6ZNZ - chains BBB and CCC of the 3 polymer chains in the assembly; structure by X-ray diffraction, 1.89 A resolution.

== Chain BBB ==
Name: Urease subunit beta
Organism: Sporosarcina pasteurii
Notes: EC 3.5.1.5
Reference sequence: P41021 (URE2_SPOPA); residue numbers follow UniProt; this construct covers 5-126
Sequence (122 residues; each row starts with the number of its first residue):
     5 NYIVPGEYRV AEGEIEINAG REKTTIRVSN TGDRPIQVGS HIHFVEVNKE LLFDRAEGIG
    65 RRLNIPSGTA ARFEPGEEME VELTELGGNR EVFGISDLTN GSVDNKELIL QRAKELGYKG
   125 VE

== Chain CCC ==
Name: Urease subunit alpha
Organism: Sporosarcina pasteurii
Notes: EC 3.5.1.5
Reference sequence: A0A0H3YL32 (A0A0H3YL32_SPOPA); residues 1-570 here = UniProt positions 1-570
Sequence (570 residues; row label = number of the first residue in the row):
     1 MKINRQQYAE SYGPTVGDQV RLADTDLWIE VEKDYTTYGD EANFGGGKVL REGMGENGTY
    61 TRTENVLDLL LTNALILDYT GIYKADIGVK DGYIVGIGKG GNPDIMDGVT PNMIVGTATE
   121 VIAAEGKIVT AGGIDTHVHF INPDQVDVAL ANGITTLFGG GTGPAEGSKA TTVTPGPWNI
   181 EKMLKSTEGL PINVGILGKG HGSSIAPIME QIDAGAAGLK IHEDWGATPA SIDRSLTVAD
   241 EADVQVAIHS DTLNEAGFLE DTLRAINGRV IHSFHVEGAG GGHAPDIMAM AGHPNVLPSS
   301 TNPTRPFTVN TIDEHLDMLM VCHHLKQNIP EDVAFADSRI RPETIAAEDI LHDLGIISMM
   361 STDALAMGRA GEMVLRTWQT ADKMKKQRGP LAEEKNGSDN FRAKRYVSKY TINPAIAQGI
   421 AHEVGSIEEG KFADLVLWEP KFFGVKADRV IKGGIIAYAQ IGDPSASIPT PQPVMGRRMY
   481 GTVGDLIHDT NITFMSKSSI QQGVPAKLGL KRRIGTVKNC RNIGKKDMKW NDVTTDIDIN
   541 PETYEVKVDG EVLTCEPVKE LPMAQRYFLF
Modified / non-standard residues: Lys220 (lysine nz-carboxylic acid; KCX); Cys322 (4-methylcatechol cysteine; QNQ)
Bound ions: Ni2+ site 1: His137, His139, Lys220, Asp363 (together with hydroxide ion); Ni2+ site 2: Lys220, His249, His275 (together with hydroxide ion)
Ligand contacts: hydroxide ion (OH): His137, His139, Lys220, His222, His249, His275, Gly280, Asp363

== Chain BBB / chain CCC interface ==
Contacting residue pairs - 96 pairs, chain BBB then chain CCC:
  Ile7(BBB) - Arg21(CCC)
  Ile7(BBB) - Asp24(CCC)
  Ile7(BBB) - Asp26(CCC)
  Val8(BBB) - Arg21(CCC)  hydrogen bond (backbone-side chain)
  Pro9(BBB) - Ala23(CCC)
  Pro9(BBB) - Lys441(CCC)
  Pro9(BBB) - Tyr567(CCC)
  Gly10(BBB) - Val20(CCC)
  Gly10(BBB) - Arg21(CCC)
  Gly10(BBB) - Ala23(CCC)  hydrogen bond (backbone-backbone)
  Gly10(BBB) - Pro440(CCC)
  Gly10(BBB) - Lys441(CCC)
  Glu11(BBB) - Val20(CCC)
  Glu11(BBB) - Arg21(CCC)  salt bridge
  Glu11(BBB) - Trp28(CCC)
  Tyr12(BBB) - Ala9(CCC)
  Tyr12(BBB) - Pro14(CCC)
  Tyr12(BBB) - Gln19(CCC)
  Tyr12(BBB) - Val20(CCC)  hydrophobic
  Tyr12(BBB) - Gly126(CCC)
  Arg13(BBB) - Asp18(CCC)
  Arg13(BBB) - Gln19(CCC)  hydrogen bond
  Arg13(BBB) - Trp28(CCC)
  Val14(BBB) - Arg5(CCC)
  Val14(BBB) - Gln6(CCC)
  Val14(BBB) - Ala9(CCC)  hydrophobic
  Val14(BBB) - Asp18(CCC)
  Ala15(BBB) - Arg5(CCC)
  Ala15(BBB) - Gly17(CCC)
  Ala15(BBB) - Asp18(CCC)  hydrogen bond (backbone-side chain)
  Glu16(BBB) - Arg5(CCC)  hydrogen bond (backbone-side chain)
  Gly17(BBB) - Arg5(CCC)
  Glu18(BBB) - Lys2(CCC)
  Glu18(BBB) - Ile3(CCC)
  Ile19(BBB) - Lys2(CCC)
  Ile19(BBB) - Ile3(CCC)  hydrogen bond (backbone-backbone)
  Ile19(BBB) - Arg5(CCC)
  Ile19(BBB) - Tyr8(CCC)  hydrophobic
  Ile19(BBB) - Thr15(CCC)
  Ile19(BBB) - Tyr38(CCC)  hydrophobic
  Glu20(BBB) - Met1(CCC)
  Glu20(BBB) - Lys2(CCC)
  Glu20(BBB) - Tyr38(CCC)
  Ile21(BBB) - Met1(CCC)  hydrogen bond (backbone-backbone)
  Ile21(BBB) - Ile3(CCC)  hydrophobic
  Ile21(BBB) - Tyr38(CCC)
  Ile21(BBB) - Gly39(CCC)
  Asn22(BBB) - Tyr38(CCC)  hydrogen bond (backbone-backbone)
  Asn22(BBB) - Gly39(CCC)
  Arg25(BBB) - Asp40(CCC)  salt bridge
  Arg25(BBB) - Asp107(CCC)  salt bridge
  Gly43(BBB) - Gly47(CCC)
  Gly43(BBB) - Arg51(CCC)
  Ser44(BBB) - Val49(CCC)
  His45(BBB) - Gly39(CCC)  hydrogen bond (side chain-backbone)
  His45(BBB) - Asp40(CCC)  salt bridge
  His45(BBB) - Val49(CCC)
  His45(BBB) - Met54(CCC)
  His45(BBB) - Ile105(CCC)
  Ile46(BBB) - Met54(CCC)  hydrophobic
  Arg66(BBB) - Gly39(CCC)  hydrogen bond (side chain-backbone)
  Arg66(BBB) - Asp40(CCC)  salt bridge
  Asn68(BBB) - Met1(CCC)
  Pro70(BBB) - Ile3(CCC)  hydrophobic
  Pro70(BBB) - Tyr12(CCC)
  Ser71(BBB) - Tyr12(CCC)  hydrogen bond (backbone-side chain)
  Ser71(BBB) - Gly39(CCC)
  Ser71(BBB) - Glu41(CCC)  hydrogen bond (side chain-backbone)
  Ser71(BBB) - Asn43(CCC)  hydrogen bond
  Ser71(BBB) - Val49(CCC)
  Gly72(BBB) - Asn43(CCC)
  Gly72(BBB) - Gly47(CCC)
  Gly72(BBB) - Lys48(CCC)  hydrogen bond (backbone-side chain)
  Gly72(BBB) - Val49(CCC)
  Thr73(BBB) - Gly47(CCC)
  Leu90(BBB) - Ile105(CCC)
  Gly91(BBB) - Asp104(CCC)
  Gly91(BBB) - Ile105(CCC)  hydrogen bond (backbone-backbone)
  Gly91(BBB) - Met106(CCC)
  Gly91(BBB) - Asp107(CCC)
  Gly92(BBB) - Pro103(CCC)
  Gly92(BBB) - Ile105(CCC)
  Gly92(BBB) - Met106(CCC)  hydrogen bond (backbone-backbone)
  Gly92(BBB) - Asp107(CCC)  hydrogen bond (backbone-side chain)
  Asn93(BBB) - Pro103(CCC)  hydrogen bond (backbone-backbone)
  Asn93(BBB) - Asp104(CCC)
  Arg94(BBB) - Asp104(CCC)  hydrogen bond (backbone-backbone)
  Glu95(BBB) - Asp104(CCC)  hydrogen bond (backbone-backbone)
  Glu95(BBB) - Ile105(CCC)
  Phe97(BBB) - Glu52(CCC)
  Phe97(BBB) - Gly53(CCC)
  Phe97(BBB) - Thr59(CCC)
  Phe97(BBB) - Asp104(CCC)
  Gly98(BBB) - Glu52(CCC)
  Ile99(BBB) - Glu52(CCC)  hydrogen bond (backbone-side chain)
  Ile99(BBB) - Gly53(CCC)
Also at the interface, not in a pair above, chain BBB (39 interface residues in all): Tyr6, Ile69, Val96
Also at the interface, not in a pair above, chain CCC (47 interface residues in all): Asn4, Glu10, Gly13, Thr37, Gly397, Arg566

== In short ==
39 residues of chain BBB face 47 of chain CCC across their interface, with 21 hydrogen bonds and 5 salt
bridges. Polar pairs include Glu11(BBB)-Arg21(CCC), Arg25(BBB)-Asp40(CCC) and Arg25(BBB)-Asp107(CCC). Ligands
of chain CCC: hydroxide ion. His137(CCC), His139(CCC), Lys220(CCC) and Asp363(CCC) coordinate Ni2+ site 1.
Here chain BBB is Urease subunit beta and chain CCC is Urease subunit alpha, both from Sporosarcina pasteurii.
Entry 6ZNZ (1.89 A resolution 4-methylcatechol (4-methylbenzene-1,2-diol) inhibited Sporosarcina pasteurii
urease) was determined by X-ray diffraction (same publication as 6ZNY, 6ZO0, 6ZO1, 6ZO2 and 6ZO3).
